2AXZ - chains A and E of the 4 polymer chains in the assembly; structure by X-ray diffraction, 3.00 A resolution.

== Chain A ==
Molecule: PrgX
Source organism: Enterococcus faecalis
UniProtKB: Q04114 (Q04114_ENTFA); numbering as in UniProt (aligned over 1-317)
Sequence (317 residues; each row starts with the number of its first residue):
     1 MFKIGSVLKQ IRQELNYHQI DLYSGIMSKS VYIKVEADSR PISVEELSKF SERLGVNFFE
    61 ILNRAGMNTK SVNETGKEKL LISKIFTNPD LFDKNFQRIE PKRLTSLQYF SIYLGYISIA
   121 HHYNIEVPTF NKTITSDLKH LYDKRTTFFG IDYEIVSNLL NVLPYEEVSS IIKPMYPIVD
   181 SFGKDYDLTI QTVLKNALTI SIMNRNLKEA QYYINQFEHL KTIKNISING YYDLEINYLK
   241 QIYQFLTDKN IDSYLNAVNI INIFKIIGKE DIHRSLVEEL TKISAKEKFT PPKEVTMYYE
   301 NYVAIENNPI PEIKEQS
Unresolved in the structure: 307-317
Construct notes: modified residue (1, 27, 67, 175, 203, 297)
Modified residues: Mse1, Mse27, Mse67, Mse175, Mse203, Mse297 (selenomethionine; parent Met)
From the paper describing this entry:
  - binding site for LVTLVFV peptide (chain E): Ile82, Phe86, Glu154, Asn158, Lys195, Asn196, Thr199, Ile200, Thr296, Tyr298
  - contacts within the chain: Val295-Ile305, Mse297-Val303
  - conformationally variable residues: Mse297
  - mutagenesis - R12S, Q19R, S28F: abolished binding to DNA (citing earlier work)

== Chain E ==
Molecule: LVTLVFV peptide
Sequence (7 residues; row label = number of the first residue in the row):
     1 LVTLVFV

== Interface between chain A and chain E ==
Pairs across the interface (50; chain A residue first):
  Thr69(A) - Val7(E)
  Lys70(A) - Phe6(E)  hydrogen bond (side chain-backbone)
  Lys70(A) - Val7(E)
  Lys79(A) - Phe6(E)
  Lys79(A) - Val7(E)  hydrogen bond (side chain-backbone)
  Ile82(A) - Phe6(E)  hydrophobic
  Phe86(A) - Leu4(E)  hydrophobic
  Ser111(A) - Phe6(E)
  Gly115(A) - Phe6(E)
  Ser118(A) - Leu4(E)
  Glu154(A) - Val5(E)
  Glu154(A) - Phe6(E)
  Glu154(A) - Val7(E)  hydrogen bond (side chain-backbone)
  Ser157(A) - Val5(E)
  Asn158(A) - Leu4(E)
  Asn158(A) - Val5(E)  hydrogen bond (side chain-backbone)
  Asn158(A) - Phe6(E)
  Asn161(A) - Val2(E)
  Asn161(A) - Leu4(E)
  Asp185(A) - Val7(E)
  Leu188(A) - Val5(E)  hydrophobic
  Thr189(A) - Val7(E)
  Thr192(A) - Thr3(E)
  Thr192(A) - Val5(E)
  Lys195(A) - Leu1(E)  hydrogen bond (side chain-backbone)
  Lys195(A) - Thr3(E)  hydrogen bond
  Asn196(A) - Leu1(E)  hydrogen bond (side chain-backbone)
  Asn196(A) - Val2(E)
  Asn196(A) - Thr3(E)  hydrogen bond (side chain-backbone)
  Thr199(A) - Leu1(E)  hydrogen bond (side chain-backbone)
  Ile200(A) - Val2(E)  hydrophobic
  Glu235(A) - Leu1(E)  hydrogen bond (side chain-backbone)
  Ser275(A) - Leu1(E)
  Leu276(A) - Leu1(E)  hydrophobic
  Glu279(A) - Leu1(E)  hydrogen bond (side chain-backbone)
  Phe289(A) - Val2(E)  hydrophobic
  Thr296(A) - Leu1(E)
  Thr296(A) - Val2(E)
  Thr296(A) - Thr3(E)  hydrogen bond
  Thr296(A) - Leu4(E)  hydrogen bond (backbone-backbone)
  Mse297(A) - Thr3(E)
  Mse297(A) - Leu4(E)
  Mse297(A) - Phe6(E)  hydrophobic
  Tyr298(A) - Thr3(E)
  Tyr298(A) - Leu4(E)  hydrogen bond (backbone-backbone)
  Tyr298(A) - Val5(E)
  Tyr298(A) - Phe6(E)  hydrogen bond (backbone-backbone)
  Tyr299(A) - Phe6(E)
  Tyr302(A) - Leu1(E)
  Tyr302(A) - Thr3(E)  hydrogen bond
Also at the interface, not in a pair above, chain A (34 interface residues in all): Leu160, Tyr232, Ile272, Val295
The authors on this interface:
  - specific contacts: Leu1(E)-Thr199(A), Thr3(E)-Thr296(A), Leu4(E)-Tyr298(A), Val5(E)-Asn158(A), Phe6(E)-Tyr298(A), Val7(E)-Glu154(A)

== Overview ==
34 residues of chain A and 7 residues of chain E are in contact; the contacts include 16 hydrogen bonds. Polar
contacts include Lys70(A)-Phe6(E), Lys79(A)-Val7(E) and Glu154(A)-Val7(E). The paper describes contacts
between Leu1(E) and Thr199(A), Thr3(E) and Thr296(A) and Leu4(E) and Tyr298(A) among others. From the paper: a
binding site for LVTLVFV peptide (chain E) at Ile82(A), Phe86(A) and Glu154(A) among others; R12S, Q19R and
S28F of chain A abolish binding to DNA.
Chain A is PrgX (Enterococcus faecalis) and chain E is LVTLVFV peptide; the structure, Crystal structure of
PrgX/cCF10 complex, was determined by X-ray diffraction together with 2AW6, 2AWI, 2AXU and 2AXV from the same
study.
